Entry 8H3V (electron microscopy, 4.50 A resolution (low resolution: residue-level contacts below are approximate; hydrogen-bond / salt-bridge calls are withheld)); this record covers chains 1 and U of the 15 polymer chains in the assembly.

Chain 1:
Molecule: 125-nt DNA strand
Sequence (125 nucleotides; row label = number of the first residue in the row):
     1 GTTAAGTGTAATGCAAAAAACGCATATTCTCTATGCAAAAAACGCATTAA
    51 TACGAGAATTTTGTAGCTACTTATACAAAATTCAGGAAAATTTTTCTGTA
   101 TAATGGGAGCTGTCACGGATGCAGG
Disordered / not traced: 1-11, 124-125

Chain U:
Name: NtcB
UniProtKB: Q9L3R4 (Q9L3R4_NOSS1); numbering as in UniProt (aligned over 1-312)
Chain sequence (312 residues; numbered 1 to 312; the number before each row is that of its first residue):
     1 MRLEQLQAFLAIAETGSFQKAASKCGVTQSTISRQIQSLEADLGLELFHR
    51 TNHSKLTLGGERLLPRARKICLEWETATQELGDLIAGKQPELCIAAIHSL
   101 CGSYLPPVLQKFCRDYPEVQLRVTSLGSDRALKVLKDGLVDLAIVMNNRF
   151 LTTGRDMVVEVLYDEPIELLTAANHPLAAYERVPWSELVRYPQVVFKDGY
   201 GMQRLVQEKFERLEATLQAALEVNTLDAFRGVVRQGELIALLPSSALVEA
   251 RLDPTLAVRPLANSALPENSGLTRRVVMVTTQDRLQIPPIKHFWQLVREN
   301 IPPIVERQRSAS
Disordered / not traced: 263-271, 304-312
Reported in the primary citation:
  - binding site for the 125-nt DNA strand (chain 1): Arg34, His53
  - mutagenesis - R34A/H53A: abolished binding to the 125-nt DNA strand (chain 1)

Interface between chain 1 and chain U:
Contacting residue pairs (9; chain 1 residue first):
  DG22(1) - Thr31(U)
  DG22(1) - Arg34(U)
  DC23(1) - Thr28(U)
  DC23(1) - Arg34(U)
  DC29(1) - Arg50(U)
  DT30(1) - Arg50(U)
  DT30(1) - Thr51(U)
  DT30(1) - His53(U)
  DC31(1) - His53(U)
Interface residues without a listed pair, chain U (9 interface residues in all): Gln5, Gln35, Asn52

Overview:
5 residues of chain 1 and 9 residues of chain U are in contact. The paper reports a binding site for the
125-nt DNA strand (chain 1) at Arg34(U) and His53(U); R34A/H53A of chain U abolish binding to the 125-nt DNA
strand (chain 1).
Here chain 1 is a 125-nt DNA strand and chain U is NtcB. Entry 8H3V (Cryo-EM structure of the full
transcription activation complex NtcA-NtcB-TAC) was determined by electron microscopy (same publication as
8H3Z and 8H40).
